PDB entry 8KGM | electron microscopy, 4.80 A resolution (low resolution: residue-level contacts below are approximate; hydrogen-bond / salt-bridge calls are withheld) | chains B and D of the 4 polymer chains in the assembly

# Chain B
Name: DNA topoisomerase 2
From: African swine fever virus
Reference sequence: A0A2X0THW2 (A0A2X0THW2_ASF); residue numbers follow UniProt; this construct covers 1-1192
Chain sequence (1211 residues; numbered -3 to 1207; the number before each row is that of its first residue; numbers below 1 keep their minus sign (Glu-3 is residue -3)):
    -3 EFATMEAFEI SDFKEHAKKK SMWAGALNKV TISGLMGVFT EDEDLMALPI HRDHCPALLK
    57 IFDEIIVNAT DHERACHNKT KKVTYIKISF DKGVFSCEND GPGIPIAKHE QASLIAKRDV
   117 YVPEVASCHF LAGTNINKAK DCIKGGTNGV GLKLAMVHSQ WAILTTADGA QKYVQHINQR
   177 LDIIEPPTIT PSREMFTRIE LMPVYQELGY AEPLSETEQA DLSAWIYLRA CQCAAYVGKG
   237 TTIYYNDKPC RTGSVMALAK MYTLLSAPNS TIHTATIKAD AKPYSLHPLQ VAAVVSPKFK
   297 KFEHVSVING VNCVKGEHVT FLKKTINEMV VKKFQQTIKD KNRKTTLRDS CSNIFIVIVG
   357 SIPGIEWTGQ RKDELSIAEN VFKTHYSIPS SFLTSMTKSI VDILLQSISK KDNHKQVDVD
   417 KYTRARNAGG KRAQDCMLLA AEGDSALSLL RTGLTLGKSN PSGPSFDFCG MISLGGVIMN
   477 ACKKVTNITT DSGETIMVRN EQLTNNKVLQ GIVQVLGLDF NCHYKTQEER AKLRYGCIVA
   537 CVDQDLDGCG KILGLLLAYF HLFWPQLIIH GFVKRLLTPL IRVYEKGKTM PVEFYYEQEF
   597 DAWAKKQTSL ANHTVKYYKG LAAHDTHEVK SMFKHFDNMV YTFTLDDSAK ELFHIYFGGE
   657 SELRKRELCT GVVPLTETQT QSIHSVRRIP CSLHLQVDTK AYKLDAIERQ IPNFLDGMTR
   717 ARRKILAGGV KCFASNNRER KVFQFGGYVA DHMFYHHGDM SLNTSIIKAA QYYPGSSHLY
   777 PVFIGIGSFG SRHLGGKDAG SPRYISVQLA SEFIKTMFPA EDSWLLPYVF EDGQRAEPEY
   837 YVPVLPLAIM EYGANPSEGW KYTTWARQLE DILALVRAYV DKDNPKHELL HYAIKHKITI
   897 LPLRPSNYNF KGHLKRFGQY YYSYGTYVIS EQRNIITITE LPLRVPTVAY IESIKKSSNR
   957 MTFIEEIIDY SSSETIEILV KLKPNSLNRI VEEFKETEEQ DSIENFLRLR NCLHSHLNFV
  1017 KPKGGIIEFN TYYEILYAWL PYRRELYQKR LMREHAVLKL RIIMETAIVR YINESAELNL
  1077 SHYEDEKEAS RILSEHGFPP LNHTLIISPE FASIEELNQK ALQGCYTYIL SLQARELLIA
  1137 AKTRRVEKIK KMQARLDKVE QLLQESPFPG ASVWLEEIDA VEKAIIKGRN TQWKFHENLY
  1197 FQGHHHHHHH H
Not modelled in the structure: -3 to 2, 411-414, 1193-1207
Construct notes: expression tag (-3 to 0, 1193-1207)

# Chain D
Molecule: 52-nt DNA strand
Sequence (52 nucleotides; each row starts with the number of its first residue):
     1 ATATATATAT ATATGTGTAT ATATACACAC ATACATATAC ATATATATGC AT
Not modelled in the structure: 1-3, 42-52

# Interface between chain B and chain D
Residue-residue contacts (34; chain B residue first):
  Val473(B) with DT24(D); DA25(D)
  Ile474(B) with DA25(D)
  Met475(B) with DT24(D); DA25(D)
  Asn476(B) with DA25(D); DC26(D)
  Lys479(B) with DA27(D)
  Lys480(B) with DA25(D)
  Lys547(B) with DA25(D)
  Leu551(B) with DA25(D); DC26(D)
  Ser657(B) with DC28(D)
  Arg660(B) with DA27(D)
  Lys661(B) with DC28(D)
  Gln706(B) with DC26(D)
  Arg799(B) with DA19(D); DT20(D)
  Tyr800(B) with DA19(D)
  Pro852(B) with DA27(D)
  Ser853(B) with DC26(D); DA27(D)
  Glu854(B) with DC26(D)
  Gly855(B) with DA27(D); DC28(D)
  Trp856(B) with DA27(D)
  Lys857(B) with DA27(D); DC28(D)
  Lys952(B) with DA33(D)
  Ser953(B) with DT32(D)
  Arg956(B) with DT32(D)
  Arg1004(B) with DA31(D)
  His1010(B) with DA29(D)
  His1012(B) with DA29(D)
Also at the interface, not in a pair above, chain B (33 interface residues in all): Gly471, Asn502, Phe653, Lys699, Met756, Ser797, Cys1008
Also at the interface, not in a pair above, chain D (14 interface residues in all): DT22, DA23, DC30

# Summary
33 residues of chain B face 14 of chain D across their interface.
Here chain B is DNA topoisomerase 2 (African swine fever virus) and chain D is a 52-nt DNA strand. Entry 8KGM
(Structure of African swine fever virus topoisomerase II in complex with dsDNA) was determined by electron
microscopy together with 8KGN, 8KGQ and 8KGR from the same study.
